6HZ9 - chains A and M of the 14 polymer chains in the assembly; structure by electron microscopy, 4.80 A resolution (low resolution: residue-level contacts below are approximate; hydrogen-bond / salt-bridge calls are withheld).

== Chain A ==
Protein: 5-methylcytosine-specific restriction enzyme B
Source organism: Escherichia coli (strain K12)
Notes: EC 3.1.21.-
UniProtKB: P15005 (MCRB_ECOLI); residue numbers follow UniProt; this construct covers 162-459
Chain sequence (307 residues; row label = number of the first residue in the row):
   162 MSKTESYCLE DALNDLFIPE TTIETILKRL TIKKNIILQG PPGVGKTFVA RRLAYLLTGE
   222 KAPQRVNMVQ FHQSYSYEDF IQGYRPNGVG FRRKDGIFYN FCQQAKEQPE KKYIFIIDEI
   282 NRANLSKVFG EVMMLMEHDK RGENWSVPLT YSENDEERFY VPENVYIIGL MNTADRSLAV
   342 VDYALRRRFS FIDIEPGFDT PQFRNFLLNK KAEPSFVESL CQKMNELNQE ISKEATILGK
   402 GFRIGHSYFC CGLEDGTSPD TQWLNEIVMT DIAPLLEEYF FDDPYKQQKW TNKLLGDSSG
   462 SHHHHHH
Unresolved in the structure: 162-167, 458-468
Sequence notes: expression tag (460-468)
Bound ions: Mg2+: Thr-208 (together with GMP-PNP)
Residues lining bound ligands: GMP-PNP (GNP; phosphoaminophosphonic acid-guanylate ester): Asp-176, Leu-177, Phe-178, Pro-202, Pro-203, Gly-204, Val-205, Gly-206, Lys-207, Thr-208, Phe-209, Asp-279, Glu-280, Asn-333, Phe-367, His-407, Ser-408, Cys-411, Cys-412
Swiss-Prot annotation at these positions:
  - binding site (GTP): Gly-201 to Thr-208, Asp-300 to Gly-303, Asn-333 to Asp-336
From the paper describing this entry:
  - mutagenesis - R348A: decreased catalytic activity
  - mutagenesis - R283A: abolished catalytic activity on GTP (citing earlier work)

== Chain M ==
Protein: Protein McrC
Source organism: Escherichia coli (strain K12)
UniProtKB: P15006 (MCRC_ECOLI); numbering as in UniProt (aligned over 1-348)
Chain sequence (348 residues; each row starts with the number of its first residue):
     1 MEQPVIPVRN IYYMLTYAWG YLQEIKQANL EAIPGNNLLD ILGYVLNKGV LQLSRRGLEL
    61 DYNPNTEIIP GIKGRIEFAK TIRGFHLNHG KTVSTFDMLN EDTLANRIIK STLAILIKHE
   121 KLNSTIRDEA RSLYRKLPGI STLHLTPQHF SYLNGGKNTR YYKFVISVCK FIVNNSIPGQ
   181 NKGHYRFYDF ERNEKEMSLL YQKFLYEFCR RELTSANTTR SYLKWDASSI SDQSLNLLPR
   241 METDITIRSS EKILIVDAKY YKSIFSRRMG TEKFHSQNLY QLMNYLWSLK PENGENIGGL
   301 LIYPHVDTAV KHRYKINGFD IGLCTVNLGQ EWPCIHQELL DIFDEYLK
Unresolved in the structure: 1-2, 22-27, 268-271
From the paper describing this entry:
  - catalytic residues: Asp-244, Asp-257, Lys-259 (proposed by the authors, not directly observed)

== How chain A and chain M interact ==
Pairs across the interface (22):
  Ser-235(A) with Arg-83(M)
  Ser-237(A) with Arg-83(M)
  Glu-239(A) with Arg-83(M)
  Pro-247(A) with Ile-82(M)
  Phe-252(A) with Ile-82(M); Phe-85(M)
  Tyr-312(A) with Arg-83(M); Phe-85(M)
  Arg-337(A) with Tyr-152(M)
  Glu-387(A) with Asn-236(M); Arg-240(M)
  Thr-397(A) with Ser-151(M)
  Ile-398(A) with Ser-151(M); Asn-154(M)
  Phe-442(A) with Asn-154(M)
  Tyr-446(A) with Arg-220(M); Ser-221(M); Tyr-222(M); Glu-242(M)
  Lys-450(A) with Tyr-222(M); Glu-242(M)
  Lys-454(A) with Arg-240(M)
Interface residues without a listed pair, chain A (17 interface residues in all): Asp-240, Tyr-245, Asp-444
Interface residues without a listed pair, chain M (14 interface residues in all): Gln-148, Gly-155

== Overview ==
17 residues of chain A face 14 of chain M across their interface. Bound to chain A: GMP-PNP. From UniProt: 16
GTP-binding residues on chain A. From the paper: catalytic residues Asp-244(M), Asp-257(M) and Lys-259(M);
R348A of chain A reduces catalytic activity.
Chain A is 5-methylcytosine-specific restriction enzyme B and chain M is Protein McrC, both from Escherichia
coli (strain K12); the structure, Structure of McrBC without DNA binding domains (Class 5), was determined by
electron microscopy (same publication as 6HZ4, 6HZ5, 6HZ6, 6HZ7 and 6HZ8).
